Entry 8I9X (electron microscopy, 2.80 A resolution); this record covers chains C1 and Le of the 60 polymer chains in the assembly.

# Chain C1
Molecule: 3341-nt RNA strand
From: Chaetomium thermophilum
Sequence (3341 nucleotides; each row starts with the number of its first residue):
     1 GGUUGACCUC GGAUCAGGUA GGAGGACCCG CUGAACUUAA GCAUAUCAAU AAGCGGAGGA
    61 AAAGAAACCA ACAGGGAUUG CCCUAGUAAC GGCGAGUGAA GCGGCAACAG CUCAAAUUUG
   121 AAAGCUGGCU UCGGCCCGCG UUGUAAUUUG GAGAGGAUGC UUUGGGCGAG GCUCCUUCUG
   181 AGUUCCCUGG AACGGGACGC CACAGAGGGU GAGAGCCCCG UAUAGUUGGA AGCCAAGCCU
   241 GUGUAAAGCU CCUUCGACGA GUCGAGUAGU UUGGGAAUGC UGCUCAAAAU GGGAGGUAAA
   301 UUUCUUCUAA AGCUAAAUAC CGGCCAGAGA CCGAUAGCGC ACAAGUAGAG UGAUCGAAAG
   361 AUGAAAAGCA CUUUGAAAAG AGGGUUAAAU AGCACGUGAA AUUGUUGAAA GGGAAGCGCU
   421 UGUGACCAGA CUUGCGCCCG GCGGAUCAUC CGGUGUUCUC ACCGGUGCAC UCCGCCGGGC
   481 UCAGGCCAGC AUCGGUUCUG GCGGGGGGAU AAAGGCCCAG GGAAUGUGGC UCCUCCGGGA
   541 GUGUUAUAGC CCUGGGUGUA AUACCCUCGC CGGGACCGAG GACCGCGCUC UGCAAGGAUG
   601 CUGGCGUAAU GGUCACCAGC GACCCGUCUU GAAACACGGA CCAAGGAGUC AAGGUUUUGC
   661 GCGAGUGUUU GGGUGUAAAA CCCGCACGCG UAAUGAAAGU GAACGUAGGU GAGAGCUUCG
   721 GCGCAUCAUC GACCGAUCCU GAUGUAUUCG GAUGGAUUUG AGUAGGAGCG UUAAGCCUUG
   781 GACCCGAAAG AUGGUGAACU AUGCUUGGAU AGGGUGAAGC CAGAGGAAAC UCUGGUGGAG
   841 GCUCGCAGCG GUUCUGACGU GCAAAUCGAU CGUCAAAUCU GAGCAUGGGG GCGAAAGACU
   901 AAUCGAACCA UCUAGUAGCU GGUUACCGCC GAAGUUUCCC UCAGGAUAGC AGUGUCGACC
   961 UUCAGUUUUA UGAGGUAAAG CGAAUGAUUA GGGACUCGGG GGCGAUUUUU AGCCUUCAUC
  1021 CAUUCUCAAA CUUUAAAUAU GUAAGAAGCC CUUGUUACUU AACUGAACGU GGGCAUUCGA
  1081 AUGUAUCGAC ACUAGUGGGC CAUUUUUGGU AAGCAGAACU GGCGAUGCGG GAUGAACCGA
  1141 ACGCGGGGUU AAGGUGCCGG AGUGGACGCU CAUCAGACAC CACAAAAGGC GUUAGUACAU
  1201 CUUGACAGCA GGACGGUGGC CAUGGAAGUC GGAAUCCGCU AAGGACUGUG UAACAACUCA
  1261 CCUGCCGAAU GUACUAGCCC UGAAAAUGGA UGGCGCUCAA GCGUCCCACC CAUACCCCGC
  1321 CCUCAGGGUA GAAACGAUGC CCUGAGGAGU AGGCGGCCGU GGAGGUCAGU GACGAAGCCU
  1381 AGGGCGUGAG CCCGGGUCGA ACGGCCUCUA GUGCAGAUCU UGGUGGUAGU AGCAAAUACU
  1441 UCAAUGAGAA CUUGAAGGAC CGAAGUGGGG AAAGGUUCCA UGUGAACAGC GGUUGGACAU
  1501 GGGUUAGUCG AUCCUAAGCC AUAGGGAAGU UCCGUUUCAA AGGGGCACUC GUGCCCCGUG
  1561 UGGCGAAAGG GAAGCCGGUU AAUAUUCCGG CACCUGGAUG UGGGUUUUGC GCGGCAACGC
  1621 AACUGAACGC GGAGACGACG GCGGGGGCCC CGGGCAGAGU UCUCUUUUCU UCUUAACGGU
  1681 CUAUCACCCU GGAAACAGUU UGUCUGGAGA UAGGGUUUAA UGGCCGGAAG AGCCCGACAC
  1741 UUCUGUCGGG UCCGGUGCGC UCUCGACGUC CCUUGAAAAU CCGCGGGAGG GAAUAAUUCU
  1801 CACGCCAGGU CGUACUCAUA ACCGCAGCAG GUCCCCAAGG UGAACAGCCU CUGGUUGAUA
  1861 GAACAAUGUA GAUAAGGGAA GUCGGCAAAA UAGAUCCGUA ACUUCGGGAA AAGGAUUGGC
  1921 UCUAAGGGUU GGGCACGUUG GGCUUUGGGC GGACGCCCUG GGAGCAGAGG GCCUCUAGCC
  1981 GGGCAACCGG CCGGCGGCCC UCAGCACCCG GGGUUGAAGC CCUUAGCAGG CUUCGGCCGU
  2041 CCGGCGUGCG GUUAACAACC AACUUAGAAC UGGUACGGAC AGGGGGAAUC UGACUGUCUA
  2101 AUUAAAACAU AGCAUUGCGA UGGCCAGAAA GUGGUGUUGA CGCAAUGUGA UUUCUGCCCA
  2161 GUGCUCUGAA UGUCAAAGUG AAGAAAUUCA ACCAAGCGCG GGUAAACGGC GGGAGUAACU
  2221 AUGACUCUCU UAAGGUAGCC AAAUGCCUCG UCAUCUAAUU AGUGACGCGC AUGAAUGGAU
  2281 UAACGAGAUU CCCACUGUCC CUAUCUACUA UCUAGCGAAA CCACAGCCAA GGGAACGGGC
  2341 UUGGCAAAAU CAGCGGGGAA AGAAGACCCU GUUGAGCUUG ACUCUAGUUU GACAUUGUGA
  2401 AAAGACAUAG GAGGUGUAGA AUAGGUGGGA GCUUCGGCGC CAGUGAAAUA CCACUACUCC
  2461 UAUUGUUUUU UUACUUAUUC AAUGAAGCGG GGCUGGACUU GCGUCCAACU UCUGGAGUUA
  2521 AGGUCCUUCG CGGGCCGACC CGGGUUGAAG ACAUUGUCAG GUGGGGAGUU UGGCUGGGGC
  2581 GGCACAUCUG UUAAACCAUA ACGCAGGUGU CCUAAGGGGG GCUCAUGGAG AACAGAAAUC
  2641 UCCAGUAGAA CAAAAGGGUA AAAGUCCCCU UGAUUUUGAU UUUCAGUGUG AAUACAAACC
  2701 AUGAAAGUGU GGCCUAUCGA UCCUUUAGUC CCUCGAAAUU UGAGGCUAGA GGUGCCAGAA
  2761 AAGUUACCAC AGGGAUAACU GGCUUGUGGC GGCCAAGCGU UCAUAGCGAC GUCGCUUUUU
  2821 GAUCCUUCGA UGUCGGCUCU UCCUAUCAUA CCGAAGCAGA AUUCGGUAAG CGUUGGAUUG
  2881 UUCACCCACU AAUAGGGAAC GUGAGCUGGG UUUAGACCGU CGUGAGACAG GUUAGUUUUA
  2941 CCCUACUGAU GAACUCGUCG CAAUGGUAAU UCAGCUUAGU ACGAGAGGAA CCGCUGAUUC
  3001 AGAUAAUUGG UUUUUGCGGU UGUCCGACCG GGCAGUGCCG CGAAGCUACC AUCUGCUGGA
  3061 UAAUGGCUGA ACGCCUCUAA GUCAGAAUCC AUGCCAGAAC GCGACGAUAC UACCCGCACG
  3121 UUGUAGACGU AUAAGAAUAG GCUCCGGCCU CGUAUCCUAG CAGGCGAUUC CUCCGCCGGC
  3181 CUCGAAGUGG CCGUCGGUAA UUCGCGUAUU GCAAUUUAGA CACGCGCGGG AUCAAAUCCU
  3241 UUGCAGACGA CUUAGAUGUG CGAAAGGGUC CUGUAAGCAG UAGAGUAGCC UUGUUGUUAC
  3301 GAUCUGCUGA GGGUAAGCCC UCCUUCGCCU AGAUUUCCCA G
Unresolved in the structure: 1-2, 693-706, 847-854, 865-867, 901-905, 987-1028, 1887-1894, 1904-2070, 2082, 2093-2283, 2485-2545, 2571-2721, 2753-2756, 2801-2804, 2822-2828, 2833, 2909-2914, 2937-2940, 3338-3341

# Chain Le
Name: 60S ribosomal protein L32-like protein
From: Chaetomium thermophilum
Reference sequence: G0S6V4 (G0S6V4_CHATD); residue numbers follow UniProt; this construct covers 1-131
Amino-acid sequence (131 residues; each row starts with the number of its first residue):
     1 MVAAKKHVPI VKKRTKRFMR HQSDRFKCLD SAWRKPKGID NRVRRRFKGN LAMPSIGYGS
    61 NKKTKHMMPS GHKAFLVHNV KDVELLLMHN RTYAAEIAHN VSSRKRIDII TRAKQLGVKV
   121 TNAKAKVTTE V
Unresolved in the structure: 128-131

# How chain C1 and chain Le interact
Pairs across the interface (141; chain C1 residue first):
  A401(C1) - Lys27(Le)  sugar contact
  G416(C1) - Asp24(Le)  hydrogen bond to the sugar
  C417(C1) - Asp24(Le)  sugar contact
  C417(C1) - Leu51(Le)  sugar contact
  G418(C1) - Lys16(Le)  salt bridge to the phosphate
  G418(C1) - Leu51(Le)  sugar contact
  C419(C1) - Lys16(Le)  salt bridge to the phosphate
  G429(C1) - Pro69(Le)  sugar contact
  G429(C1) - Ser70(Le)  sugar contact
  G429(C1) - Thr121(Le)  phosphate contact
  G429(C1) - Lys124(Le)  salt bridge to the phosphate
  A430(C1) - Ser70(Le)  sugar contact
  A430(C1) - Lys119(Le)  phosphate contact
  C431(C1) - Ala3(Le)  phosphate contact
  G580(C1) - Val8(Le)  phosphate contact
  G580(C1) - Lys63(Le)  salt bridge to the phosphate
  G581(C1) - Lys63(Le)  salt bridge to the phosphate
  U613(C1) - Thr15(Le)  phosphate contact
  G621(C1) - Lys48(Le)  sugar contact
  G621(C1) - Gly49(Le)  hydrogen bond to the base
  A622(C1) - Lys48(Le)  sugar contact
  A622(C1) - Gly49(Le)  sugar contact
  C623(C1) - Arg42(Le)  base contact
  C624(C1) - Gln22(Le)  phosphate contact
  C624(C1) - Arg25(Le)  base contact
  C625(C1) - His21(Le)  salt bridge to the phosphate
  C625(C1) - Gln22(Le)  hydrogen bond to the phosphate
  C625(C1) - Asn41(Le)  phosphate contact
  G626(C1) - Gly38(Le)  phosphate contact
  G626(C1) - Asn41(Le)  hydrogen bond to the phosphate
  C642(C1) - Lys27(Le)  hydrogen bond to the phosphate
  C642(C1) - Cys28(Le)  hydrogen bond to the phosphate
  A643(C1) - Cys28(Le)  phosphate contact
  A925(C1) - Arg34(Le)  salt bridge to the phosphate
  C926(C1) - Trp33(Le)  hydrogen bond to the phosphate
  C926(C1) - Arg34(Le)  phosphate contact
  C926(C1) - Lys35(Le)  hydrogen bond to the phosphate
  C926(C1) - Lys37(Le)  salt bridge to the phosphate
  C927(C1) - Trp33(Le)  hydrogen bond to the phosphate
  C927(C1) - Lys35(Le)  phosphate contact
  G928(C1) - Ser55(Le)  phosphate contact
  G928(C1) - Ile56(Le)  hydrogen bond to the phosphate
  A1125(C1) - Ile39(Le)  sugar contact
  U1126(C1) - Arg44(Le)  salt bridge to the phosphate
  U1126(C1) - Arg45(Le)  salt bridge to the phosphate
  G1127(C1) - Arg45(Le)  salt bridge to the phosphate
  G1127(C1) - Arg46(Le)  hydrogen bond to the sugar
  G1127(C1) - Phe47(Le)  phosphate contact
  G1127(C1) - Lys48(Le)  phosphate contact
  C1128(C1) - Phe47(Le)  phosphate contact
  C1128(C1) - Lys48(Le)  hydrogen bond to the phosphate
  G1129(C1) - Lys48(Le)  salt bridge to the phosphate
  G1143(C1) - Lys13(Le)  base contact
  G1143(C1) - Ser55(Le)  hydrogen bond to the sugar
  G1143(C1) - Gly57(Le)  hydrogen bond to the base
  C1144(C1) - Lys13(Le)  sugar contact
  C1144(C1) - Gly57(Le)  sugar contact
  C1144(C1) - Tyr58(Le)  phosphate contact
  C1320(C1) - Lys13(Le)  hydrogen bond to the base
  C1320(C1) - Gly59(Le)  sugar contact
  C1320(C1) - Asn61(Le)  phosphate contact
  C1321(C1) - Lys13(Le)  hydrogen bond to the sugar
  C1321(C1) - Ile56(Le)  hydrogen bond to the sugar
  C1321(C1) - Gly59(Le)  sugar contact
  C1321(C1) - Ser60(Le)  sugar contact
  C1321(C1) - Asn61(Le)  phosphate contact
  C1321(C1) - Lys62(Le)  hydrogen bond to the phosphate
  C1322(C1) - Ile56(Le)  sugar contact
  C1322(C1) - Lys62(Le)  salt bridge to the phosphate
  G1347(C1) - Ile56(Le)  base contact
  A1348(C1) - Arg46(Le)  hydrogen bond to the phosphate
  G1349(C1) - Arg46(Le)  salt bridge to the phosphate
  U1350(C1) - Ile39(Le)  sugar contact
  U1350(C1) - Arg44(Le)  sugar contact
  G1369(C1) - Asn79(Le)  hydrogen bond to the phosphate
  U1370(C1) - His78(Le)  sugar contact
  U1370(C1) - Asn79(Le)  phosphate contact
  U1370(C1) - Asn100(Le)  hydrogen bond to the sugar
  U1370(C1) - Val101(Le)  phosphate contact
  U1370(C1) - Lys105(Le)  salt bridge to the phosphate
  G1371(C1) - Asn100(Le)  sugar contact
  G1371(C1) - Val101(Le)  phosphate contact
  G1371(C1) - Ser102(Le)  hydrogen bond to the phosphate
  G1371(C1) - Lys105(Le)  salt bridge to the phosphate
  A1372(C1) - Ser102(Le)  phosphate contact
  A1372(C1) - Arg104(Le)  salt bridge to the phosphate
  C1373(C1) - Ser102(Le)  sugar contact
  C1373(C1) - Ser103(Le)  phosphate contact
  C1373(C1) - Arg104(Le)  base contact
  G1374(C1) - Ser102(Le)  phosphate contact
  G1374(C1) - Ser103(Le)  hydrogen bond to the phosphate
  G1374(C1) - Lys126(Le)  phosphate contact
  A1375(C1) - Asn100(Le)  phosphate contact
  A1376(C1) - His99(Le)  salt bridge to the phosphate
  G1384(C1) - Met68(Le)  sugar contact
  G1384(C1) - Pro69(Le)  phosphate contact
  C1385(C1) - Lys12(Le)  salt bridge to the phosphate
  C1385(C1) - His66(Le)  hydrogen bond to the sugar
  C1385(C1) - Met67(Le)  sugar contact
  C1385(C1) - Pro69(Le)  phosphate contact
  G1386(C1) - Lys12(Le)  salt bridge to the phosphate
  G1386(C1) - Arg17(Le)  hydrogen bond to the base
  G1386(C1) - Ser60(Le)  phosphate contact
  G1386(C1) - Lys65(Le)  phosphate contact
  G1386(C1) - His66(Le)  hydrogen bond to the phosphate
  U1387(C1) - Phe18(Le)  sugar contact
  U1387(C1) - Pro54(Le)  sugar contact
  U1387(C1) - Ser55(Le)  sugar contact
  U1387(C1) - Ile56(Le)  base contact
  U1387(C1) - Tyr58(Le)  sugar contact
  U1387(C1) - Gly59(Le)  phosphate contact
  U1387(C1) - Ser60(Le)  hydrogen bond to the phosphate
  U1387(C1) - Lys65(Le)  salt bridge to the phosphate
  G1388(C1) - Phe18(Le)  sugar contact
  G1388(C1) - Trp33(Le)  phosphate contact
  G1388(C1) - Pro54(Le)  sugar contact
  A1389(C1) - Arg17(Le)  salt bridge to the phosphate
  A1389(C1) - Ala32(Le)  phosphate contact
  A1389(C1) - Trp33(Le)  hydrogen bond to the phosphate
  A1389(C1) - Arg34(Le)  hydrogen bond to the phosphate
  G1390(C1) - Arg17(Le)  base contact
  G1390(C1) - Ala32(Le)  phosphate contact
  G1390(C1) - Arg34(Le)  salt bridge to the phosphate
  C1392(C1) - Leu76(Le)  sugar contact
  C1392(C1) - Glu96(Le)  hydrogen bond to the sugar
  C1393(C1) - Glu96(Le)  sugar contact
  C1393(C1) - Ile97(Le)  sugar contact
  C1393(C1) - Ala98(Le)  phosphate contact
  C1393(C1) - His99(Le)  salt bridge to the phosphate
  C1393(C1) - Asn122(Le)  hydrogen bond to the phosphate
  G1394(C1) - His99(Le)  phosphate contact
  G1394(C1) - Arg106(Le)  salt bridge to the phosphate
  G1394(C1) - Ala125(Le)  sugar contact
  G1395(C1) - Ala125(Le)  phosphate contact
  A1415(C1) - Arg20(Le)  salt bridge to the phosphate
  A1415(C1) - Gln22(Le)  base contact
  A1415(C1) - Phe26(Le)  base contact
  A1415(C1) - Cys28(Le)  sugar contact
  A1415(C1) - Leu29(Le)  phosphate contact
  A2323(C1) - Arg25(Le)  hydrogen bond to the base
  C2324(C1) - Arg25(Le)  sugar contact
Also at the interface, not in a pair above, chain C1 (66 interface residues in all): U402, G612, G639, C641, C1142, A1368, G1383
Also at the interface, not in a pair above, chain Le (75 interface residues in all): Val2, Arg14, Met19, Asn50, Thr64, Lys81

# In short
Chain C1 and chain Le form an interface of 66 and 75 residues respectively, with 32 hydrogen bonds and 26 salt
bridges. Among the polar pairs are G621(C1)-Gly49(Le), G1143(C1)-Gly57(Le) and C1320(C1)-Lys13(Le).
Here chain C1 is a 3341-nt RNA strand and chain Le is 60S ribosomal protein L32-like protein, both from
Chaetomium thermophilum. Entry 8I9X (Cryo-EM structure of a Chaetomium thermophilum pre-60S ribosomal subunit
- Ytm1-1) was determined by electron microscopy (same publication as 8I9P, 8I9T, 8I9V, 8I9W, 8I9Y, 8I9Z and
8IA0).
